4HUU - chains A and C of the 3 polymer chains in the assembly; structure by X-ray diffraction, 2.00 A resolution.

== Chain A ==
Protein: H-2 class I histocompatibility antigen, D-B alpha chain
Organism: Mus musculus
UniProtKB: P01899 (HA11_MOUSE); residues 1-280 here correspond to UniProt positions 25-304 (UniProt number = residue number + 24)
Chain sequence (281 residues; numbered 0 to 280; the number before each row is that of its first residue; numbering starts at 0):
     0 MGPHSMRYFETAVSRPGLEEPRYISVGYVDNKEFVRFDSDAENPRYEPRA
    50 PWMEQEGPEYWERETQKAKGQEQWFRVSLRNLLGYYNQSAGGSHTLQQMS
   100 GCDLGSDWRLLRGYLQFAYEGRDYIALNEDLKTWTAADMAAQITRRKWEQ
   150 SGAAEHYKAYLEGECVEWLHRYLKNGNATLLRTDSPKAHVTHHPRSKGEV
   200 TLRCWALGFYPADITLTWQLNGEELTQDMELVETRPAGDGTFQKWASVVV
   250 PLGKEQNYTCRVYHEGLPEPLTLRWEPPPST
Not modelled in the structure: 0, 279-280
Sequence notes: initiating methionine (0)
Cystine bridges: C101-C164, C203-C259
What the authors report for this chain:
  - conformationally variable residues (side-chain flip): H155
  - mutagenesis - H155A: decreased stability with NPM6I variant peptide (chain C)

== Chain C ==
Protein: NPM6I variant peptide
Chain sequence (9 residues; row label = number of the first residue in the row):
     1 ASNENIETM

== Chain A / chain C interface ==
Pairs across the interface (46; chain A residue first):
  M5(A) - A1(C)
  Y7(A) - A1(C)  hydrogen bond (side chain-backbone)
  Y7(A) - S2(C)  hydrogen bond (side chain-backbone)
  Y45(A) - S2(C)
  E63(A) - A1(C)
  E63(A) - S2(C)  hydrogen bond
  K66(A) - A1(C)
  K66(A) - S2(C)  hydrogen bond (side chain-backbone)
  K66(A) - E4(C)
  Q70(A) - N3(C)
  Q70(A) - E4(C)
  Q70(A) - N5(C)  hydrogen bond (side chain-backbone)
  W73(A) - N5(C)
  W73(A) - I6(C)  hydrogen bond (side chain-backbone)
  W73(A) - E7(C)  hydrogen bond (side chain-backbone)
  W73(A) - T8(C)
  W73(A) - M9(C)  hydrophobic
  F74(A) - N5(C)
  V76(A) - T8(C)
  S77(A) - T8(C)
  S77(A) - M9(C)  hydrogen bond (side chain-backbone)
  N80(A) - T8(C)  hydrogen bond
  N80(A) - M9(C)  hydrogen bond (side chain-backbone)
  L81(A) - M9(C)  hydrophobic
  Y84(A) - M9(C)  hydrogen bond (side chain-backbone)
  L95(A) - M9(C)  hydrophobic
  Q97(A) - N5(C)  hydrogen bond
  F116(A) - M9(C)  hydrophobic
  Y123(A) - M9(C)  hydrophobic
  T143(A) - M9(C)  hydrogen bond (side chain-backbone)
  K146(A) - T8(C)  hydrogen bond
  K146(A) - M9(C)
  W147(A) - E7(C)  hydrogen bond (side chain-backbone)
  W147(A) - T8(C)  hydrogen bond (side chain-backbone)
  W147(A) - M9(C)  hydrophobic
  S150(A) - E7(C)  hydrogen bond
  A152(A) - E7(C)  hydrogen bond (backbone-side chain)
  H155(A) - I6(C)
  H155(A) - E7(C)  salt bridge
  Y156(A) - N3(C)
  Y156(A) - N5(C)  hydrogen bond
  Y159(A) - A1(C)  hydrogen bond (side chain-backbone)
  Y159(A) - S2(C)
  Y159(A) - N3(C)
  W167(A) - A1(C)
  Y171(A) - A1(C)  hydrogen bond (side chain-backbone)
Other interface residues (no listed pair), chain A (30 interface residues in all): Y59, I124, G151
The authors on this interface:
  - pairs named by the authors: H155(A)-I6(C), H155(A)-E7(C)

== In short ==
30 residues of chain A face 9 of chain C across their interface, with 21 hydrogen bonds and 1 salt bridge.
Among the polar pairs are H155(A)-E7(C), Y7(A)-A1(C) and Y7(A)-S2(C). The paper describes contacts between
H155(A) and I6(C) and H155(A) and E7(C). The paper reports that H155A of chain A reduces stability with NPM6I
variant peptide (chain C); conformational variability at H155(A).
Chain A is H-2 class I histocompatibility antigen, D-B alpha chain (Mus musculus) and chain C is NPM6I variant
peptide; the structure, Crystal Structure of H2Db-NPM6I, was determined by X-ray diffraction, deposited
together with 4HUV, 4HUW, 4HUX and 4HV8.
